Entry 8IV8 (electron microscopy, 3.92 A resolution); this record covers chains H and G of the 5 polymer chains in the assembly.

[Chain H]
Protein: heavy chain of 3E2
Organism: Mus musculus
Chain sequence (121 residues; numbered 1 to 121; the number before each row is that of its first residue):
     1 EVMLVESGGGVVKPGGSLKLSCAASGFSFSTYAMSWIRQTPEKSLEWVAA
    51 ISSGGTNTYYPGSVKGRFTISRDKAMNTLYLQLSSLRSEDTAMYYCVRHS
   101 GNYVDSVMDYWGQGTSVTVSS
Cystine bridges: Cys22-Cys96

[Chain G]
Protein: Spike protein S1
Organism: Severe acute respiratory syndrome coronavirus 2
Reference sequence: P0DTC2 (SPIKE_SARS2); residues 324-527 here = UniProt positions 324-527
Chain sequence (204 residues; numbered 324 to 527; the number before each row is that of its first residue):
   324 ESIVRFPNITNLCPFGEVFNATRFASVYAWNRKRISNCVADYSVLYNSAS
   374 FSTFKCYGVSPTKLNDLCFTNVYADSFVIRGDEVRQIAPGQTGKIADYNY
   424 KLPDDFTGCVIAWNSNNLDSKVGGNYNYLYRLFRKSNLKPFERDISTEIY
   474 QAGSTPCNGVEGFNCYFPLQSYGFQPTNGVGYQPYRVVVLSFELLHAPAT
   524 VCGP
Not modelled in the structure: 324-332, 474-488, 527
Cystine bridges: Cys336-Cys361, Cys379-Cys432, Cys391-Cys525
Covalent attachments: glycan linked to Asn343
Swiss-Prot annotation at these positions:
  - region: Arg403 to Asp405 (Integrin-binding motif), Asn448 to Phe456 (Immunodominant HLA epitope recognized by the CD8+)
  - glycosylation: Ser325 (O-linked (HexNAc...) serine), Asn331 (N-linked (GlcNAc...) (complex) asparagine), Asn343 (N-linked (GlcNAc...) (complex) asparagine)
  - natural variant: Gly339 (G339D: In strain: Omicron/BA.1, Omicron/BA.2 and 4 more; G339H: In strain: Omicron/BA.2.75, Omicron/XBB.1.5 and 1 more), Arg346 (R346K: In strain: Mu/B.1.621; R346T: In strain: Omicron/BQ.1.1, Omicron/XBB.1.5 and 1 more), Leu368 (L368I: In strain: Omicron/XBB.1.5, Omicron/EG.5.1), Ser371 (S371F: In strain: Omicron/BA.2, Omicron/BA.2.12.1 and 6 more; S371L: In strain: Omicron/BA.1), Ser373 (S373P: In strain: Omicron/BA.1, Omicron/BA.2 and 7 more), Ser375 (S375F: In strain: Omicron/BA.1, Omicron/BA.2 and 7 more), Thr376 (T376A: In strain: Omicron/BA.2, Omicron/BA.2.12.1 and 5 more), Asp405 (D405N: In strain: Omicron/BA.2, Omicron/BA.2.12.1 and 6 more), Arg408 (R408S: In strain: Omicron/BA.2, Omicron/BA.2.12.1 and 6 more), Lys417 (K417N: In strain: Beta/B.1.351, Omicron/BA.1 and 8 more; K417T: In strain: Gamma/P.1), Asn440 (N440K: In strain: Omicron/BA.1, Omicron/BA.2 and 7 more), Lys444 (K444T: In strain: Omicron/BQ.1.1), 16 further natural variant entries in UniProt
  - mutagenesis: Asn331 (N331Q: Reduced viral infectivity), Asn343 (N343Q: Reduced viral infectivity), Leu452 (L452R: Increased resistance to neutralizing antibodies. Decreases HLA binding to NF9 epitope. Increased binding affinity to human ACE2), Tyr453 (Y453F: Decreased HLA binding to NF9 epitope. Increased binding affinity to human ACE2), Ala475 (A475V: Increased resistance to neutralizing antibodies), Val483 (V483A: Increased resistance to neutralizing antibodies), Glu484 (E484D: Increased replication in human TMEM106B overexpressing cells), Phe490 (F490L: Increased resistance to neutralizing antibodies and human covalescent sera neutralization), Gln493 (Q493N: Reduced host ACE2-binding affinity in vitro; Q493Y: Reduced host ACE2-binding affinity in vitro), Asn501 (N501T: Reduced host ACE2-binding affinity in vitro; N501Y: Increased binding affinity to human ACE2), His519 (H519P: Increased resistance to human covalescent sera neutralization)

[Chain H / chain G interface]
Contacting residue pairs (7):
  Trp47(H) with Val503(G), hydrophobic
  Tyr59(H) with Asn437(G); Val503(G), hydrophobic
  Gly62(H) with Thr500(G)
  Tyr103(H) with Ser375(G); Asn437(G); Tyr508(G), hydrogen bond
Other interface residues (no listed pair), chain H (6 interface residues in all): Pro61, Asn102
Other interface residues (no listed pair), chain G (6 interface residues in all): Gln506
From the paper, about this interface:
  - epitope / paratope residues, chain G: Ala372(G), Ser375(G), Asn437(G), Thr500(G), Val503(G)

[In short]
The chain H/chain G interface involves 6 residues from each chain; the contacts include 1 hydrogen bond. Its
one hydrogen-bonded contact is Tyr103(H)-Tyr508(G). From UniProt: 11 mutagenesis sites on chain G. From the
paper: epitope/paratope residues Ala372(G), Ser375(G) and Asn437(G) among others.
Chain H is heavy chain of 3E2 (Mus musculus) and chain G is Spike protein S1 (Severe acute respiratory
syndrome coronavirus 2); the structure, Cryo-EM structure of SARS-CoV-2 spike protein in complex with double
nAbs 3E2 and 1C4 (local refinement), was determined by electron microscopy together with 8IV4 and 8IV5 from
the same study.
